PDB entry 3OZF | X-ray diffraction, 1.94 A resolution | chains A and B of the 4 polymer chains in the assembly

== Chain A (and B) ==
Protein: Hypoxanthine-guanine-xanthine phosphoribosyltransferase
From: Plasmodium falciparum FCR-3/Gambia
Notes: EC 2.4.2.-; chain B of this document is another copy of the same molecule, construct and numbering; everything in this record applies to it too
UniProtKB: P20035 (HGXR_PLAFG); numbering as in UniProt (aligned over 1-231)
Amino-acid sequence (250 residues; each row starts with the number of its first residue; numbers below 1 keep their minus sign (Met-18 is residue -18)):
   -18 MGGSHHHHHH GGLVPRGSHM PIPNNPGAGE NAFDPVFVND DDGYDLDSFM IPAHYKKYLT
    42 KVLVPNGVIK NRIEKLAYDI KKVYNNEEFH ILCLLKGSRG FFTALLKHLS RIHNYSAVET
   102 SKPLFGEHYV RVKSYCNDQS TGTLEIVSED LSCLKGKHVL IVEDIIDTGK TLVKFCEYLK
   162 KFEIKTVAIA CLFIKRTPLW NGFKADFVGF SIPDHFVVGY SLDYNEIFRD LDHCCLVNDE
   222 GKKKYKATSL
Unresolved in the structure: -18 to -5, 229-231 (chain B: -18 to -6, 229-231)
Construct notes: expression tag (-18 to 0)
Ion coordination: Mg2+: Asp204 (together with pyrophosphate)
Ligand contacts:
  - hypoxanthine (HPA): Tyr116, Ile146, Asp148, Lys176, His196, Phe197, Val198, Leu203, Asp204
  - pyrophosphate (POP): Leu76, Lys77, Gly78, Arg112, Val113, Lys114, Ser115, Tyr116, Asp145, Asp204, Arg210
Reported in the primary citation:
  - binding site for hypoxanthine: Phe197
  - Mg2+ coordination: Asp204

== Chain A / chain B interface ==
Residue-residue contacts (56):
  Met31(A) with Tyr96(B), hydrophobic
  Pro33(A) with Asn95(B)
  Ala34(A) with Ala98(B); Val99(B); Glu100(B)
  His35(A) with Asn95(B), hydrogen bond; Ala98(B); Val99(B), hydrogen bond (backbone-backbone); Glu100(B); Ser102(B); Lys103(B); Pro104(B)
  Tyr36(A) with Pro104(B)
  Lys38(A) with Glu100(B), salt bridge
  Leu76(A) with Tyr110(B), hydrophobic
  Lys77(A) with Glu108(B), hydrogen bond (side chain-backbone); His109(B); Tyr110(B); Glu130(B), salt bridge
  Arg80(A) with Leu87(B); Glu108(B), salt bridge; Tyr110(B), hydrogen bond
  Phe83(A) with Arg80(B)
  Thr84(A) with Thr84(B)
  Leu87(A) with Arg80(B)
  Ser91(A) with Asp211(B)
  Asn95(A) with Pro33(B); His35(B), hydrogen bond; Asp211(B), hydrogen bond
  Tyr96(A) with Met31(B), hydrophobic
  Ala98(A) with Ala34(B); His35(B)
  Val99(A) with Ala34(B); His35(B)
  Glu100(A) with Ala34(B); His35(B); Lys38(B), salt bridge
  Ser102(A) with His35(B)
  Lys103(A) with His35(B)
  Pro104(A) with His35(B); Tyr36(B)
  Glu108(A) with Lys77(B), hydrogen bond (backbone-side chain); Arg80(B), salt bridge; Arg210(B)
  His109(A) with Lys77(B)
  Tyr110(A) with Leu76(B), hydrophobic; Lys77(B); Arg80(B), hydrogen bond
  Arg112(A) with Glu130(B), salt bridge
  Val128(A) with Ser129(B); Glu130(B)
  Ser129(A) with Val128(B)
  Glu130(A) with Val128(B)
  Arg210(A) with Glu108(B)
  Asp211(A) with Ser91(B); Asn95(B), hydrogen bond
Interface residues without a listed pair, chain A (33 interface residues in all): His94, Ile208, Tyr226
Interface residues without a listed pair, chain B (33 interface residues in all): Phe83, His94, Arg112, Ile208, Tyr226

== Summary ==
Chain A and chain B each contribute 33 residues to their interface, with 9 hydrogen bonds and 6 salt bridges.
Among the polar pairs are Lys38(A)-Glu100(B), Lys77(A)-Glu130(B) and Arg80(A)-Glu108(B). Chain A binds
hypoxanthine and pyrophosphate. From the paper: a binding site for hypoxanthine at Phe197(A); Mg2+
coordination by Asp204(A).
Both chains are Hypoxanthine-guanine-xanthine phosphoribosyltransferase (Plasmodium falciparum FCR-3/Gambia).
Entry 3OZF (Crystal Structure of Plasmodium falciparum Hypoxanthine-Guanine-Xanthine Phosphoribosyltransferase
in complex with hypoxanthine) was determined by X-ray diffraction together with 3OZG from the same study.
